4Y7W - chains T and U of the 34 polymer chains in the assembly; structure by X-ray diffraction, 2.50 A resolution.

Chain T:
Protein: Probable proteasome subunit alpha type-7
Source organism: Saccharomyces cerevisiae
Notes: EC 3.4.25.1
UniProtKB: P21242 (PSA7_YEAST); residues -3 to 284 here correspond to UniProt positions 1-288 (UniProt number = residue number + 4)
Amino-acid sequence (288 residues; row label = number of the first residue in the row; numbers below 1 keep their minus sign (Met-3 is residue -3)):
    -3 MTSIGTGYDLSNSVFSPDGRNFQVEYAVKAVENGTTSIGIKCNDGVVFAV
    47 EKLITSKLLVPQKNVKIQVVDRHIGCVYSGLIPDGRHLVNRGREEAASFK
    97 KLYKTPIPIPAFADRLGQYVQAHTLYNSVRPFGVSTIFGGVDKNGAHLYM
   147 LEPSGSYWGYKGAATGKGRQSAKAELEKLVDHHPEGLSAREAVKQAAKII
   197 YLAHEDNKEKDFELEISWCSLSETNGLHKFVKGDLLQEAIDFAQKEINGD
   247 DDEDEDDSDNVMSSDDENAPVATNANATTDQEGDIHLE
Not modelled in the structure: -3 to 1, 245-284
Swiss-Prot annotation at these positions:
  - modified residue: Thr-2 (N-acetylthreonine)

Chain U:
Protein: Proteasome subunit alpha type-1
Source organism: Saccharomyces cerevisiae
Notes: EC 3.4.25.1
UniProtKB: P21243 (PSA1_YEAST); residues -8 to 243 here correspond to UniProt positions 1-252 (UniProt number = residue number + 9)
Amino-acid sequence (252 residues; row label = number of the first residue in the row; numbers below 1 keep their minus sign (Met-8 is residue -8)):
    -8 MSGAAAASAAGYDRHITIFSPEGRLYQVEYAFKATNQTNINSLAVRGKDC
    42 TVVISQKKVPDKLLDPTTVSYIFCISRTIGMVVNGPIPDARNAALRAKAE
    92 AAEFRYKYGYDMPCDVLAKRMANLSQIYTQRAYMRPLGVILTFVSVDEEL
   142 GPSIYKTDPAGYYVGYKATATGPKQQEITTNLENHFKKSKIDHINEESWE
   192 KVVEFAITHMIDALGTEFSKNDLEVGVATKDKFFTLSAENIEERLVAIAE
   242 QD
Not modelled in the structure: -8 to 1, 243

How chain T and chain U interact:
Residue-residue contacts (65):
  Thr2(T) - His6(U)
  Gly3(T) - His6(U)
  Tyr4(T) - Arg5(U)
  Tyr4(T) - His6(U)
  Tyr4(T) - Tyr21(U)  hydrogen bond
  Ser9(T) - Arg126(U)
  Val10(T) - His6(U)
  Val10(T) - Gln18(U)
  Phe11(T) - Gln18(U)  hydrogen bond (backbone-side chain)
  Phe11(T) - Tyr21(U)
  Phe11(T) - Ala22(U)  hydrophobic
  Phe11(T) - Ala25(U)  hydrophobic
  Phe11(T) - Arg126(U)
  Phe11(T) - Pro127(U)
  Phe11(T) - Gly129(U)
  Ser12(T) - Tyr21(U)
  Pro13(T) - Tyr21(U)  hydrophobic
  Pro13(T) - Lys24(U)  hydrogen bond (backbone-side chain)
  Asp14(T) - Lys24(U)
  Gly15(T) - Tyr21(U)
  Gly15(T) - Ala25(U)
  Lys37(T) - Asp56(U)  salt bridge
  Asp110(T) - Arg82(U)
  Gln114(T) - Arg82(U)  hydrogen bond (side chain-backbone)
  Gln114(T) - Asn83(U)
  Gln114(T) - Leu86(U)
  Gln117(T) - Pro79(U)
  Gln117(T) - Asp80(U)
  Gln117(T) - Asn83(U)  hydrogen bond
  Gln117(T) - Arg126(U)
  Thr120(T) - Arg126(U)  hydrogen bond (backbone-side chain)
  Leu121(T) - Tyr124(U)
  Leu121(T) - Arg126(U)  hydrogen bond (backbone-backbone)
  Leu121(T) - Leu128(U)  hydrophobic
  Tyr122(T) - Tyr124(U)
  Tyr122(T) - Met125(U)  hydrophobic
  Ser150(T) - Pro79(U)
  Gly151(T) - Pro79(U)
  Ser152(T) - Ile78(U)
  Ser152(T) - Pro79(U)
  Tyr153(T) - Arg82(U)  hydrogen bond (backbone-side chain)
  Trp154(T) - Leu55(U)  hydrophobic
  Trp154(T) - Thr59(U)
  Trp154(T) - Val60(U)  hydrophobic
  Trp154(T) - Ser61(U)
  Trp154(T) - Tyr62(U)
  Trp154(T) - Ile78(U)  hydrophobic
  Trp154(T) - Arg82(U)
  Gly155(T) - Leu55(U)
  Gly155(T) - Asp56(U)  hydrogen bond (backbone-backbone)
  Gly155(T) - Thr59(U)  hydrogen bond (backbone-side chain)
  Tyr156(T) - Leu54(U)
  Tyr156(T) - Leu55(U)
  Tyr156(T) - Asp56(U)
  Lys157(T) - Leu54(U)  hydrogen bond (backbone-backbone)
  Lys157(T) - Leu55(U)
  Lys157(T) - Asp56(U)
  Gly158(T) - Leu54(U)  hydrogen bond (backbone-backbone)
  Lys169(T) - Asp52(U)
  Lys169(T) - Leu54(U)
  Leu172(T) - Leu54(U)  hydrophobic
  Glu173(T) - Lys53(U)  salt bridge
  Glu173(T) - Leu54(U)
  Val176(T) - Leu54(U)  hydrophobic
  Asp177(T) - Lys53(U)  salt bridge
Also at the interface, not in a pair above, chain U (29 interface residues in all): Pro57

Summary:
The interface between chain T and chain U involves 31 residues on one side and 29 on the other; the contacts
include 12 hydrogen bonds and 3 salt bridges. Polar pairs include Lys37(T)-Asp56(U), Glu173(T)-Lys53(U) and
Asp177(T)-Lys53(U).
Chain T is Probable proteasome subunit alpha type-7 and chain U is Proteasome subunit alpha type-1, both from
Saccharomyces cerevisiae; the structure, Yeast 20S proteasome in complex with Ac-LAE-ep, was determined by
X-ray diffraction together with 4Y69, 4Y6A, 4Y6V, 4Y6Z, 4Y70, 4Y74 and 34 further entries from the same study.
